PDB entry 7LER | X-ray diffraction, 5.99 A resolution (low resolution: residue-level contacts below are approximate; hydrogen-bond / salt-bridge calls are withheld) | chains C and E of the 8 polymer chains in the assembly

== Chain C (and E) ==
Name: Netrin-1
Organism: Gallus gallus
Notes: chain E of this document is another copy of the same molecule, construct and numbering; everything in this record applies to it too
Reference sequence: Q90922 (NET1_CHICK); numbering as in UniProt (aligned over 26-458)
Amino-acid sequence (443 residues; each row starts with the number of its first residue):
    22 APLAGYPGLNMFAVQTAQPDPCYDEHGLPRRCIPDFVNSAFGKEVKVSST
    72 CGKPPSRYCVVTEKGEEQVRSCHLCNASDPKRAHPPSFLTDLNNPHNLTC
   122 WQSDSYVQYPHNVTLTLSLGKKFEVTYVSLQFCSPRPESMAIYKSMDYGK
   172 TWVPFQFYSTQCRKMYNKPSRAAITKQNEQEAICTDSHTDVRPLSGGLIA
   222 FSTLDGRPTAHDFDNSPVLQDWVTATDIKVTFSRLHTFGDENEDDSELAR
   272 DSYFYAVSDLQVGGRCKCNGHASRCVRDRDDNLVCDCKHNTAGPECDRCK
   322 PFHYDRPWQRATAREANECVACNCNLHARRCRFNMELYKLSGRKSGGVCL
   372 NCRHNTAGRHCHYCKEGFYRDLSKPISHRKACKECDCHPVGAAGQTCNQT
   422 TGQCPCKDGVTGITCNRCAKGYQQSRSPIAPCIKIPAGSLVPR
Disordered / not traced: 22-39, 262-270, 458-464
Differences from the reference sequence: expression tag (22-25, 459-464)
Disulfides: Cys-43/Cys-53, Cys-72/Cys-96, Cys-80/Cys-93, Cys-121/Cys-154, Cys-183/Cys-205, Cys-287/Cys-296, Cys-289/Cys-306, Cys-308/Cys-317, Cys-320/Cys-340, Cys-343/Cys-352, Cys-385/Cys-403, Cys-406/Cys-418, Cys-408/Cys-425, Cys-427/Cys-436, Cys-439/Cys-453
Covalent attachments: N-acetylglucosamine (NAG) linked to Asn-97, Asn-118, Asn-133, Asn-419

== How chain C and chain E interact ==
Pairs across the interface (14; chain C residue first):
  His-375(C) / Arg-350(E)
  Asn-376(C) / Arg-350(E)
  Lys-386(C) / Arg-350(E)
  Lys-386(C) / Arg-374(E)
  Glu-387(C) / Arg-374(E)
  Gly-388(C) / Asn-372(E)
  Phe-389(C) / Arg-350(E)
  Phe-389(C) / Arg-351(E)
  Arg-400(C) / Arg-300(E)
  Glu-405(C) / Arg-351(E)
  Cys-406(C) / Arg-351(E)
  Gln-416(C) / Arg-351(E)
  Gln-416(C) / Asn-372(E)
  Thr-417(C) / Asn-372(E)
Also at the interface, not in a pair above, chain C (13 interface residues in all): Asp-407, Pro-410
Also at the interface, not in a pair above, chain E (6 interface residues in all): Arg-353

== In short ==
Chain C and chain E form an interface of 13 and 6 residues respectively. N-acetylglucosamine is covalently
linked to Asn-97(C), Asn-118(C), Asn-133(C) and Asn-419(C).
Chain C and chain E are both Netrin-1 (Gallus gallus); the structure, Netrin-1 filament assembly, was
determined by X-ray diffraction together with 7LRF from the same study.
